PDB entry 5FCM | X-ray diffraction, 2.23 A resolution | chains A and B

# Chain A (and B)
Protein: Basal body protein
Organism: Chlamydomonas reinhardtii
Notes: chain B of this document is another copy of the same molecule, construct and numbering; everything in this record applies to it too
Reference sequence: Q764P7 (Q764P7_CHLRE); residue numbers follow UniProt; this construct covers 1-70
Chain sequence (72 residues; each row starts with the number of its first residue; numbers below 1 keep their minus sign (Gly-1 is residue -1)):
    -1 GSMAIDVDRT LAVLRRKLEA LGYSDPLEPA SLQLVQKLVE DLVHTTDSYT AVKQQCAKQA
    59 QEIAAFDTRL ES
Not modelled in the structure: -1 to 0, 69-70 (chain B: -1 to 3, 67-70)
Construct notes: expression tag (-1 to 0)

# Chain A / chain B interface
Contacting residue pairs (51):
  Met1(A) - Thr44(B)
  Met1(A) - Tyr47(B)  hydrophobic
  Val5(A) - Leu40(B)  hydrophobic
  Val5(A) - Thr44(B)
  Leu9(A) - Val37(B)  hydrophobic
  Leu12(A) - Val33(B)  hydrophobic
  Leu12(A) - Val37(B)  hydrophobic
  Ser22(A) - Glu26(B)
  Asp23(A) - Arg13(B)  salt bridge
  Pro24(A) - Arg13(B)
  Pro24(A) - Asp23(B)
  Pro24(A) - Leu25(B)  hydrophobic
  Pro24(A) - Glu26(B)
  Pro24(A) - Ser29(B)
  Leu25(A) - Asp6(B)
  Leu25(A) - Arg13(B)
  Leu25(A) - Leu25(B)  hydrophobic
  Val33(A) - Leu32(B)  hydrophobic
  Leu36(A) - Val33(B)  hydrophobic
  Val37(A) - Leu36(B)  hydrophobic
  Asp39(A) - Leu40(B)
  Leu40(A) - Asp39(B)
  Leu40(A) - Leu40(B)
  Leu40(A) - Thr43(B)
  Thr43(A) - Leu40(B)
  Thr43(A) - Thr43(B)
  Thr43(A) - Thr44(B)
  Thr44(A) - Thr43(B)
  Ser46(A) - Tyr47(B)
  Tyr47(A) - Thr43(B)
  Tyr47(A) - Ser46(B)
  Tyr47(A) - Tyr47(B)  hydrophobic
  Tyr47(A) - Val50(B)  hydrophobic
  Val50(A) - Tyr47(B)  hydrophobic
  Val50(A) - Val50(B)
  Val50(A) - Lys51(B)
  Val50(A) - Cys54(B)
  Gln53(A) - Cys54(B)
  Cys54(A) - Val50(B)  hydrophobic
  Cys54(A) - Gln53(B)
  Cys54(A) - Cys54(B)  hydrophobic
  Cys54(A) - Gln57(B)  hydrogen bond (backbone-side chain)
  Gln57(A) - Cys54(B)
  Gln57(A) - Gln57(B)  hydrogen bond
  Gln57(A) - Ile61(B)
  Glu60(A) - Ile61(B)
  Ile61(A) - Gln57(B)
  Ile61(A) - Glu60(B)
  Ile61(A) - Ile61(B)  hydrophobic
  Phe64(A) - Phe64(B)  hydrophobic
  Phe64(A) - Asp65(B)
Interface residues without a listed pair, chain A (29 interface residues in all): Ala2, Leu16, Lys51, Ala58, Asp65
Interface residues without a listed pair, chain B (28 interface residues in all): Leu30, Val41, Ala58

# Overview
29 residues of chain A and 28 residues of chain B are in contact, with 2 hydrogen bonds and 1 salt bridge.
Among the polar pairs are Asp23(A)-Arg13(B), Cys54(A)-Gln57(B) and Gln57(A)-Gln57(B).
Chain A and chain B are both Basal body protein (Chlamydomonas reinhardtii); the structure, CrBld10-N 1-70,
was determined by X-ray diffraction.
